Entry 5FG9 (X-ray diffraction, 2.60 A resolution); this record covers chains S and T of the 28 polymer chains in the assembly.

== Chain S ==
Molecule: Proteasome subunit alpha type-6
Organism: Saccharomyces cerevisiae S288c
Notes: EC 3.4.25.1
UniProt: P40302 (PSA6_YEAST); residues 0-233 here correspond to UniProt positions 1-234 (UniProt number = residue number + 1)
Amino-acid sequence (234 residues; numbered 0 to 233; the number before each row is that of its first residue; numbering starts at 0):
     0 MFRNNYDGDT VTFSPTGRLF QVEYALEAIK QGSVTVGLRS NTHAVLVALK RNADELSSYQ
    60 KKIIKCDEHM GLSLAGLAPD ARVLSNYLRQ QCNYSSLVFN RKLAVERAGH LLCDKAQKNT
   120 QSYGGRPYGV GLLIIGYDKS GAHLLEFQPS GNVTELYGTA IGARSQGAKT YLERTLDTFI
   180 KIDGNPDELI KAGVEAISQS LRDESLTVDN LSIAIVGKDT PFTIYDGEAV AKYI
Not modelled in the structure: 0-2
Swiss-Prot annotation at these positions:
  - modified residue: Ser13 (Phosphoserine)
  - cross-link: Lys190 (Glycyl lysine isopeptide (Lys-Gly) (interchain with G-Cter in ubiquitin))

== Chain T ==
Molecule: Probable proteasome subunit alpha type-7
Organism: Saccharomyces cerevisiae S288c
Notes: EC 3.4.25.1
UniProt: P21242 (PSA7_YEAST); residues -3 to 284 here correspond to UniProt positions 1-288 (UniProt number = residue number + 4)
Amino-acid sequence (288 residues; numbered -3 to 284; the number before each row is that of its first residue; numbers below 1 keep their minus sign (Met-3 is residue -3)):
    -3 MTSIGTGYDL SNSVFSPDGR NFQVEYAVKA VENGTTSIGI KCNDGVVFAV EKLITSKLLV
    57 PQKNVKIQVV DRHIGCVYSG LIPDGRHLVN RGREEAASFK KLYKTPIPIP AFADRLGQYV
   117 QAHTLYNSVR PFGVSTIFGG VDKNGAHLYM LEPSGSYWGY KGAATGKGRQ SAKAELEKLV
   177 DHHPEGLSAR EAVKQAAKII YLAHEDNKEK DFELEISWCS LSETNGLHKF VKGDLLQEAI
   237 DFAQKEINGD DDEDEDDSDN VMSSDDENAP VATNANATTD QEGDIHLE
Not modelled in the structure: -3 to 1, 245-284
Swiss-Prot annotation at these positions:
  - modified residue: Thr-2 (N-acetylthreonine)

== Chain S / chain T interface ==
Pairs across the interface (62; chain S residue first):
  Asn4(S) with Leu6(T)
  Tyr5(S) with Asp5(T), hydrogen bond; Leu6(T), hydrophobic
  Thr9(S) with Arg126(T)
  Val10(S) with Gln19(T); Ser124(T); Val125(T); Arg126(T)
  Thr11(S) with Leu6(T); Gln19(T)
  Phe12(S) with Gln19(T); Tyr22(T), hydrophobic; Ala23(T), hydrophobic; Arg126(T); Pro127(T)
  Ser13(S) with Tyr22(T)
  Pro14(S) with Tyr22(T), hydrophobic; Lys25(T)
  Thr15(S) with Lys25(T)
  Gly16(S) with Tyr22(T); Lys25(T); Ala26(T)
  Leu18(S) with Leu77(T), hydrophobic; Arg126(T)
  His109(S) with Arg82(T)
  Cys112(S) with Arg82(T)
  Asp113(S) with Arg82(T), salt bridge; Asn86(T)
  Gln116(S) with Pro79(T); Asp80(T); His83(T), hydrogen bond; Arg126(T)
  Thr119(S) with Arg126(T), hydrogen bond (backbone-side chain)
  Gln120(S) with His119(T); Val125(T); Arg126(T), hydrogen bond (backbone-backbone); Phe128(T)
  Ser121(S) with Ser124(T)
  Tyr122(S) with Ser124(T), hydrogen bond (backbone-backbone)
  Ser149(S) with Pro79(T)
  Gly150(S) with Pro79(T)
  Asn151(S) with Ile78(T); Pro79(T)
  Thr153(S) with Leu55(T); Asn60(T)
  Glu154(S) with Leu55(T); Val56(T), hydrogen bond (backbone-backbone); Lys59(T); Asn60(T), hydrogen bond (backbone-side chain)
  Leu155(S) with Leu54(T); Leu55(T); Val56(T)
  Tyr156(S) with Leu54(T), hydrogen bond (backbone-backbone); Leu55(T); Val56(T); Pro57(T)
  Gly157(S) with Leu54(T)
  Lys168(S) with Leu54(T)
  Leu171(S) with Leu54(T)
  Glu172(S) with Ser52(T), hydrogen bond; Lys53(T)
  Leu175(S) with Lys53(T)
Also at the interface, not in a pair above, chain S (35 interface residues in all): Arg38, Glu105, Val152, Phe178
Also at the interface, not in a pair above, chain T (30 interface residues in all): Asn123, Gly129

== In short ==
Chain S and chain T form an interface of 35 and 30 residues respectively; the contacts include 9 hydrogen
bonds and 1 salt bridge. Polar contacts include Asp113(S)-Arg82(T), Tyr5(S)-Asp5(T) and Gln116(S)-His83(T).
Chain S is Proteasome subunit alpha type-6 and chain T is Probable proteasome subunit alpha type-7, both from
Saccharomyces cerevisiae S288c; the structure, Yeast 20S proteasome beta2-T(-2)V mutant, was determined by
X-ray diffraction, deposited together with 5CZ4, 5CZ5, 5CZ6, 5CZ7, 5CZ8, 5CZ9 and 16 further entries.
